3OYK - chains A and D of the 4 polymer chains in the assembly; structure by X-ray diffraction, 2.72 A resolution.

Chain A:
Name: PFV integrase
Source organism: Human spumaretrovirus
Notes: fragment: to 1143
Reference sequence: P14350 (POL_FOAMV); residues 1-392 here correspond to UniProt positions 752-1143 (UniProt number = residue number + 751)
Amino-acid sequence (395 residues; numbered -2 to 392; the number before each row is that of its first residue; numbers below 1 keep their minus sign (Gly-2 is residue -2)):
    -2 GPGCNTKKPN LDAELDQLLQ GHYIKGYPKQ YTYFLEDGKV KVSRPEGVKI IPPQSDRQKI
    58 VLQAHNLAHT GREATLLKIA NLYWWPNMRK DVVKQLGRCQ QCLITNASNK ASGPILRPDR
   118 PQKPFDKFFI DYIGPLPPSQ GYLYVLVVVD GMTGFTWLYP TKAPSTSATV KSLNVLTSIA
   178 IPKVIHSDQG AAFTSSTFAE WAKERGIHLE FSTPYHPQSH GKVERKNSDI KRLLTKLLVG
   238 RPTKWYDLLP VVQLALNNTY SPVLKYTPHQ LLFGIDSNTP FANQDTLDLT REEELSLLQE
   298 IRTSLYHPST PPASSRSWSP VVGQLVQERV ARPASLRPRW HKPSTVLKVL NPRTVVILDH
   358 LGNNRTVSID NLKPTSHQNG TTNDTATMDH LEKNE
Unresolved in the structure: -2 to 7, 376-392
Construct notes: expression tag (-2 to 0); engineered mutation His217 (Gly968 in P14350); variant Gly218 (Ser969 in P14350)
Bound ions: Zn2+: His62, His66, Cys96, Cys99; Mn2+: Asp128, Glu221 (shared with DA17(D) of chain D)
Swiss-Prot annotation at these positions:
  - binding site (Mg(2+)): Asp123, Asp185
Reported in the primary citation:
  - Mn2+ coordination: Asp128, Glu221
  - conformationally variable residues: Asp185
  - contacts within the chain: Ser209-His217 (hydrogen bond)
  - mutagenesis - N224H: decreased catalytic activity

Chain D:
Molecule: 17-nt DNA strand
Sequence (17 nucleotides; row label = number of the first residue in the row):
     1 TGCGAAATTC CATGACA
Bound ions: Mn2+: DA17 (shared with Asp128(A), Glu221(A) of chain A)

How chain A and chain D interact:
Residue-residue contacts (11):
  Pro214(A) with DA17(D), base contact
  Gln215(A) with DA17(D), base contact
  Glu221(A) with DC16(D), sugar contact; DA17(D), base contact
  Arg222(A) with DG14(D), base contact; DA15(D), base contact; DC16(D), hydrogen bond to the base
  Asn224(A) with DC16(D), phosphate contact
  Ser225(A) with DC16(D), sugar contact
  Lys228(A) with DA17(D), salt bridge to the phosphate
  Lys262(A) with DT9(D), salt bridge to the phosphate
Also at the interface, not in a pair above, chain A (10 interface residues in all): Asp128, Ile130

In short:
Chain A and chain D form an interface of 10 and 5 residues respectively, with 1 hydrogen bond and 2 salt
bridges. Among the polar pairs are Arg222(A)-DC16(D), Lys228(A)-DA17(D) and Lys262(A)-DT9(D). UniProt lists
Mg2+-binding residues Asp123(A) and Asp185(A) on chain A. From the paper: N224H of chain A reduces catalytic
activity; Mn2+ coordination by Asp128(A) and Glu221(A).
Here chain A is PFV integrase (Human spumaretrovirus) and chain D is a 17-nt DNA strand. Entry 3OYK (Crystal
structure of the PFV S217H mutant intasome bound to manganese) was determined by X-ray diffraction together
with 3OYA, 3OYB, 3OYC, 3OYD, 3OYE, 3OYF and 4 further entries from the same study.
